Entry 5GTP (X-ray diffraction, 2.35 A resolution); this record covers chains A and B.

== Chain A ==
Protein: Peroxisome proliferator-activated receptor gamma
From: Homo sapiens
Reference sequence: P37231 (PPARG_HUMAN); residues 195-477 here correspond to UniProt positions 223-505 (UniProt number = residue number + 28)
Amino-acid sequence (283 residues; numbered 195 to 477; the number before each row is that of its first residue):
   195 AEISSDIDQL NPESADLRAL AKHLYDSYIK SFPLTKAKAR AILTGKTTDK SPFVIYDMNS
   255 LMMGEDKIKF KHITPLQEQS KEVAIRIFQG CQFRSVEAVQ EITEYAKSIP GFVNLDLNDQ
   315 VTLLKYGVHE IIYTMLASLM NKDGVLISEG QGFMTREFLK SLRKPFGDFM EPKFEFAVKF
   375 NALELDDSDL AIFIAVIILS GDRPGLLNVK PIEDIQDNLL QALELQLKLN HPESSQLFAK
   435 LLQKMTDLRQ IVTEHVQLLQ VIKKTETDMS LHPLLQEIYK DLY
Unresolved in the structure: 195-206, 265-274
UniProt features mapped onto this chain:
  - motif: Pro467 to Asp475 (9aaTAD)
  - binding site (rosiglitazone): Gln286 to Ser289, His323, His449, Tyr473
  - cross-link: Lys224 (Glycyl lysine isopeptide (Lys-Gly) (interchain with G-Cter in ubiquitin))

== Chain B ==
Protein: Nuclear receptor coactivator 1
Amino-acid sequence (16 residues; each row starts with the number of its first residue):
   685 ERHKILHRLL QEGSPS
Unresolved in the structure: 685, 697-700

== Interface between chain A and chain B ==
Pairs across the interface (24; chain A residue first):
  Thr297(A) with Leu694(B)
  Glu298(A) with Leu693(B); Glu696(B)
  Lys301(A) with Leu693(B), hydrogen bond (side chain-backbone); Leu694(B), hydrogen bond (side chain-backbone); Glu696(B)
  Phe306(A) with Leu694(B), hydrophobic
  Leu311(A) with His691(B); Gln695(B)
  Gln314(A) with Leu694(B)
  Val315(A) with His687(B); His691(B); Leu694(B), hydrophobic
  Leu318(A) with Leu694(B), hydrophobic
  Lys319(A) with His687(B), hydrogen bond
  Pro467(A) with Ile689(B), hydrophobic
  Leu468(A) with Ile689(B)
  Gln470(A) with Arg686(B)
  Glu471(A) with Arg686(B); His687(B), hydrogen bond (backbone-side chain); Lys688(B), hydrogen bond (side chain-backbone); Ile689(B), hydrogen bond (side chain-backbone); Leu690(B), hydrogen bond (side chain-backbone)
  Lys474(A) with Arg686(B)
Interface residues without a listed pair, chain A (17 interface residues in all): Gln294, Asn312, Ile472

== Overview ==
The interface between chain A and chain B involves 17 residues on one side and 10 on the other, with 7
hydrogen bonds. Among the polar pairs are Lys301(A)-Leu693(B), Lys301(A)-Leu694(B) and Lys319(A)-His687(B).
From UniProt: 7 rosiglitazone-binding residues on chain A.
Here chain A is Peroxisome proliferator-activated receptor gamma (Homo sapiens) and chain B is Nuclear
receptor coactivator 1. Entry 5GTP (The agonist-free structure of human PPARgamma ligand binding domain in the
presence of the SRC-1 coactivator ...) was determined by X-ray diffraction (same publication as 5GTN and
5GTO).
